PDB entry 8B0A | electron microscopy, 3.00 A resolution | chains K and J of the 11 polymer chains in the assembly

== Chain K ==
Molecule: Chromodomain-helicase-DNA-binding protein 1-like
Organism: Homo sapiens
Notes: EC 3.6.4.12
UniProt: Q86WJ1 (CHD1L_HUMAN); numbering as in UniProt (aligned over 16-879)
Chain sequence (872 residues; row label = number of the first residue in the row):
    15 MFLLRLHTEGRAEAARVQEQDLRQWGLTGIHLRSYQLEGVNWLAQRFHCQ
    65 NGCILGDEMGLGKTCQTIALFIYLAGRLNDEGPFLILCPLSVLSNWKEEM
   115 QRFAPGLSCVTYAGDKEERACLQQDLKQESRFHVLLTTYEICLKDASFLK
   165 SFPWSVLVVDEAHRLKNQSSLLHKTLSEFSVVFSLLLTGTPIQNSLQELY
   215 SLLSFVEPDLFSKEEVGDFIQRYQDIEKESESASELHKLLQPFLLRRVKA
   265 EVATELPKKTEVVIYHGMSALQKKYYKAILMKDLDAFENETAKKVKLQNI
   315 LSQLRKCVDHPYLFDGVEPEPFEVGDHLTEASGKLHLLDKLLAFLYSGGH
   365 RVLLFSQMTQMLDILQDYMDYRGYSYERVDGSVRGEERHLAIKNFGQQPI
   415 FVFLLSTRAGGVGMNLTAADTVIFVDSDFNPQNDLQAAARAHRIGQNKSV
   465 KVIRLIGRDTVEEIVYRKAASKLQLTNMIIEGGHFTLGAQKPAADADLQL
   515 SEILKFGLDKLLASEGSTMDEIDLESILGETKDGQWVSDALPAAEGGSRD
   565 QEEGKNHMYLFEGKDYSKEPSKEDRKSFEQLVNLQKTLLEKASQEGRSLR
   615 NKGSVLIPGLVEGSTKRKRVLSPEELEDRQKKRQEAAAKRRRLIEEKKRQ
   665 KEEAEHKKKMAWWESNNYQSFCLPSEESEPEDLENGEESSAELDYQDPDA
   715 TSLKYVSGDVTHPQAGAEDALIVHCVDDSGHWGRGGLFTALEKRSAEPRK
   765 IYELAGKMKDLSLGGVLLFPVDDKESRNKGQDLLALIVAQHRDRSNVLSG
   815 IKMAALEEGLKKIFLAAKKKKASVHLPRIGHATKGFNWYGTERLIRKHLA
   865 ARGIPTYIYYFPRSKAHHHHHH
Unresolved in the structure: 15-41, 501-886
Differences from the reference sequence: initiating methionine (15); expression tag (880-886)
Swiss-Prot annotation at these positions:
  - region: Thr601 to Leu635 (Regulatory linker segment (RLS))
  - motif: Asp174 to His177 (DEAH box)
  - binding site (ATP): Asp71 to Thr78
  - modified residue (Phosphoserine): Ser540, Ser607, Ser618, Ser628, Ser636
  - natural variant: Arg842 (R842H: Found in patients with cancer), Trp852 (W852C: Found in patients with cancer), Arg857 (R857Q: Found in patients with cancer), Arg860 (R860W: Found in patients with cancer)
  - mutagenesis: Lys77 (K77R: Abolishes ATPase activity), Glu175 (E175Q: Abrogates chromatin remodeling activity. Prevents PARP2 removal from chromatin), Lys307 to Lys308 (Reduces interaction of the macro domain with the N-terminal ATPase module; when associated with E-398 and E-750), Arg319 to Lys320 (Reduces interaction of the macro domain with the N-terminal ATPase module; when associated with E-407; E-422 and E-750), Glu332 to Glu337 (Reduces interaction of the macro domain with the N-terminal ATPase module; when associated with E-750), Asp381 (D381A: Decreased interaction with nucleosomes), Arg398 (R398E: Reduces interaction of the macro domain with the N-terminal ATPase module; when associated with E-307, E-308 and E-750), Lys407 (K407E: Reduces interaction of the macro domain with the N-terminal ATPase module; when associated with E-319, E-320, E-422 and E-750), Ser420 (S420A: Does not reduce interaction of the macro domain with the N-terminal ATPase module; when associated with E-750), Arg422 (R422E: Reduces interaction of the macro domain with the N-terminal ATPase module; when associated with E-319, E-320, E-407 and E-750), Arg457 (R457H: Abolished ATP-dependent chromatin remodeler activity), Arg611 to Ser612 (Strongly reduced interaction with the acidic patch of histones), 6 further mutagenesis entries in UniProt

== Chain J ==
Molecule: DNA (149-MER) Widom 601 sequence
Sequence (160 nucleotides; row label = number of the first residue in the row; numbers below 1 keep their minus sign (DG-76 is residue -76)):
   -76 GCCTATCGATGTATATATCTGACACGTGCCTGGAGACTAGGGAGTAATCC
   -26 CCTTGGCGGTTAAAACGCGGGGGACAGCGCGTACGTGCGTTTAAGCGGTG
    24 CTAGAGCTGTCTACGACCAATTGAGCGGCCTCGGCACCGGGATTCTGATG
    74 GTCACCTAGA
Unresolved in the structure: 73-83

== Chain K / chain J interface ==
Pairs across the interface (16; chain K residue first):
  Lys164(K) - DT-57(J)  salt bridge to the phosphate
  Arg178(K) - DG20(J)  phosphate contact
  Arg178(K) - DG21(J)  salt bridge to the phosphate
  Lys180(K) - DT22(J)  phosphate contact
  Lys180(K) - DG23(J)  salt bridge to the phosphate
  Asn181(K) - DT22(J)  hydrogen bond to the phosphate
  Ser184(K) - DG21(J)  phosphate contact
  Leu185(K) - DG20(J)  phosphate contact
  Leu185(K) - DG21(J)  hydrogen bond to the phosphate
  Glu192(K) - DT-57(J)  phosphate contact
  Leu315(K) - DC24(J)  phosphate contact
  Leu315(K) - DT25(J)  sugar contact
  Phe443(K) - DC24(J)  sugar contact
  Asn444(K) - DG23(J)  hydrogen bond to the phosphate
  Lys482(K) - DT25(J)  salt bridge to the phosphate
  Lys486(K) - DC24(J)  salt bridge to the phosphate
Other interface residues (no listed pair), chain K (14 interface residues in all): Leu186, Asn208

== In short ==
14 residues of chain K face 7 of chain J across their interface, with 3 hydrogen bonds and 5 salt bridges.
Polar contacts include Asn181(K)-DT22(J), Leu185(K)-DG21(J) and Asn444(K)-DG23(J). UniProt lists 8 ATP-binding
residues and 28 mutagenesis sites on chain K.
Here chain K is Chromodomain-helicase-DNA-binding protein 1-like (Homo sapiens) and chain J is DNA (149-MER)
Widom 601 sequence. Entry 8B0A (Cryo-EM structure of ALC1 bound to an asymmetric, site-specifically PARylated
nucleosome) was determined by electron microscopy.
